PDB entry 6MNO | X-ray diffraction, 2.90 A resolution | chains D and A of the 4 polymer chains in the assembly

== Chain D ==
Protein: Padi4 (92-105) peptide and MHC Class II I-Ab beta chain
Organism: Mus musculus
Notes: EC 3.5.3.15
UniProt: chimeric construct of Q9Z183, P14483: residues -26 to -14 from Q9Z183 (PADI4_MOUSE) positions 93-105 (UniProt number = residue number + 119); residues 4-191 from P14483 positions 31-218 (UniProt number = residue number + 27)
Amino-acid sequence (217 residues; numbered -26 to 191; 1 number in that range is skipped by the numbering (no residue carries it; nothing is unmodelled there); the number before each row is that of its first residue; numbers below 1 keep their minus sign (Arg-26 is residue -26)):
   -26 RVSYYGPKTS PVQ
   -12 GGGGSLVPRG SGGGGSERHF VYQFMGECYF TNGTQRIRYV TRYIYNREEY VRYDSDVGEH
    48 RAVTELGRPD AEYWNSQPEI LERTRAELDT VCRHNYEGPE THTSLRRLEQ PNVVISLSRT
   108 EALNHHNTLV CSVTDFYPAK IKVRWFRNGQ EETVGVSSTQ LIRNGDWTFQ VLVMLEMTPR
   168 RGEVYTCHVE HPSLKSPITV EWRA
Disordered / not traced: -12 to 3, 106-113
Sequence notes: linker (-12 to 3)
Swiss-Prot annotation at these positions:
  - region: Arg190, Ala191 (Connecting peptide)
  - glycosylation: Asn19 (N-linked (GlcNAc...) asparagine)
Disulfides: Cys15-Cys79, Cys118-Cys174

== Chain A ==
Protein: 6235 TCR alpha chain
Organism: Mus musculus
Amino-acid sequence (208 residues; row label = number of the first residue in the row):
     1 MQQVRQSPQS LTVWEGETAI LNCSYENSAF DYFPWYQQFP GEGPALLIAI RSVSDKKEDG
    61 RFTIFFNKRE KKLSLHITDS QPGDSATYFC AASETGANTG KLTFGHGTIL RVHPNIQNPD
   121 PAVYQLRDSK SSDKSVCLFT DFDSQTNVSQ SKDSDVYITD KCVLDMRSMD FKSNSAVAWS
   181 NKSDFACANA FNNSIIPEDT FFPSPESS
Disordered / not traced: 1, 130-132, 182-184, 204-208
Disulfides: Cys23-Cys90, Cys137-Cys187

== Chain D / chain A interface ==
Residue-residue contacts (7; chain D residue first):
  Tyr-22(D) - Glu94(A)  hydrogen bond
  Tyr-22(D) - Gly96(A)
  Tyr-22(D) - Ala97(A)
  Gly-21(D) - Asn98(A)  hydrogen bond (backbone-side chain)
  Pro-20(D) - Asn98(A)  hydrogen bond (backbone-side chain)
  Lys-19(D) - Thr95(A)  hydrogen bond (side chain-backbone)
  Lys-19(D) - Asn98(A)  hydrogen bond
Interface residues without a listed pair, chain A (6 interface residues in all): Ala29

== Overview ==
4 residues of chain D face 6 of chain A across their interface; the contacts include 5 hydrogen bonds. Polar
pairs include Tyr-22(D)-Glu94(A), Gly-21(D)-Asn98(A) and Pro-20(D)-Asn98(A).
Chain D is Padi4 (92-105) peptide and MHC Class II I-Ab beta chain and chain A is 6235 TCR alpha chain, both
from Mus musculus; the structure, 6235 TCR bound to I-Ab Padi4, was determined by X-ray diffraction (same
publication as 6MKD, 6MKR, 6MNG, 6MNM and 6MNN).
